8AYL - chains I and C of the 6 polymer chains in the assembly; structure by electron microscopy, 3.20 A resolution.

# Chain I
Protein: Voltage-dependent calcium channel gamma-8 subunit
Organism: Rattus norvegicus
Reference sequence: Q8VHW5 (CCG8_RAT); numbering as in UniProt (aligned over 2-417)
Amino-acid sequence (423 residues; each row starts with the number of its first residue):
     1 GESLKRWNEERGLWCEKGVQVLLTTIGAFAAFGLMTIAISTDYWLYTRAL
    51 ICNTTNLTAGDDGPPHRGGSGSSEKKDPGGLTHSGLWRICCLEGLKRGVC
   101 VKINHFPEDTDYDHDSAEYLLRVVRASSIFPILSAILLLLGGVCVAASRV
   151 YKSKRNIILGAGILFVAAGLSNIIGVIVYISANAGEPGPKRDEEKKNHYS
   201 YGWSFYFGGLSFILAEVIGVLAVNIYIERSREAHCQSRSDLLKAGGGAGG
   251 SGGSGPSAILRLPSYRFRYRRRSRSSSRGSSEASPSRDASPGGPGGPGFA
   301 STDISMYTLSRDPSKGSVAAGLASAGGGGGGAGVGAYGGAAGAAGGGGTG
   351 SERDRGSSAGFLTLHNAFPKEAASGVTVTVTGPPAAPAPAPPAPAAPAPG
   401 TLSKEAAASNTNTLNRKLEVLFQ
Disordered / not traced: 1-15, 54-76, 187-195, 235-423
Differences from the reference sequence: expression tag (1, 418-423)
Disulfide bonds: Cys52-Cys91, Cys90-Cys100
Residues lining bound ligands: OIJ (5-[2-(4-fluorophenyl)-7-(4-oxidanylpiperidin-1-yl)pyrazolo[1,5-c]pyrimidin-3-yl]-1,3-dihydroindol-2-one): Met35, Trp44, Asn172, Val176, Ile180, Tyr201, Phe205, Tyr206, Gly208, Gly209, Leu210
Swiss-Prot annotation at these positions:
  - modified residue (Phosphoserine): Ser251, Ser254
What the authors report for this chain:
  - binding site for OIJ: Asn172, Phe205, Gly209
  - specificity-determining residues: Val176, Gly209 (citing earlier work)
  - binding site for OIJ: Val176 (from molecular simulation)

# Chain C
Protein: Isoform Flip of Glutamate receptor 1
Organism: Rattus norvegicus
Reference sequence: P19490 (GRIA1_RAT), isoform P19490-2; the construct has insertions or renumbered stretches relative to UniProt, so the offset changes along the chain: -25 to -7 = UniProt 1-19; 2-889 = UniProt 20-907
Amino-acid sequence (915 residues; numbered -25 to 889; the number before each row is that of its first residue; numbers below 1 keep their minus sign (Met-25 is residue -25)):
   -25 MPYIFAFFCTGFLGAVVGADYKDDDDKNFPNNIQIGGLFPNQQSQEHAAF
    25 RFALSQLTEPPKLLPQIDIVNISDSFEMTYRFCSQFSKGVYAIFGFYERR
    75 TVNMLTSFCGALHVCFITPSFPVDTSNQFVLQLRPELQEALISIIDHYKW
   125 QTFVYIYDADRGLSVLQRVLDTAAEKNWQVTAVNILTTTEEGYRMLFQDL
   175 EKKKERLVVVDCESERLNAILGQIVKLEKNGIGYHYILANLGFMDIDLNK
   225 FKESGANVTGFQLVNYTDTIPARIMQQWRTSDSRDHTRVDWKRPKYTSAL
   275 TYDGVKVMAEAFQSLRRQRIDISRRGNAGDCLANPAVPWGQGIDIQRALQ
   325 QVRFEGLTGNVQFNEKGRRTNYTLHVIEMKHDGIRKIGYWNEDDKFVPAA
   375 TDAQAGGDNSSVQNRTYIVTTILEDPYVMLKKNANQFEGNDRYEGYCVEL
   425 AAEIAKHVGYSYRLEIVSDGKYGARDPDTKAWNGMVGELVYGRADVAVAP
   475 LTITLVREEVIDFSKPFMSLGISIMIKKPQKSKPGVFSFLDPLAYEIWMC
   525 IVFAYIGVSVVLFLVSRFSPYEWHSEEFEEGRDQTTSDQSNEFGIFNSLW
   575 FSLGAFMQQGCDISPRSLSGRIVGGVWWFFTLIIISSYTANLAAFLTVER
   625 MVSPIESAEDLAKQTEIAYGTLEAGSTKEFFRRSKIAVFEKMWTYMKSAE
   675 PSVFVRTTEEGMIRVRKSKGKYAYLLESTMNEYIEQRKPCDTMKVGGNLD
   725 SKGYGIATPKGSALRGPVNLAVLKLSEQGVLDKLKSKWWYDKGECGSKDS
   775 GSKDKTSALSLSNVAGVFYILIGGLGLAMLVALIEFCYKSRSESKRMKGF
   825 CLIPQQSINEAIRTSTLPRNSGAGASGGGGSGENGRVVSQDFPKSMQSIP
   875 CMSHSSGMPLGATGL
Disordered / not traced: -25 to 387, 548-564, 774-777, 816-889
Differences from the reference sequence: insertion (-6 to 1)
Disulfide bonds: Cys714-Cys769
Residues lining bound ligands:
  - OIJ (5-[2-(4-fluorophenyl)-7-(4-oxidanylpiperidin-1-yl)pyrazolo[1,5-c]pyrimidin-3-yl]-1,3-dihydroindol-2-one): Tyr519, Glu520, Met523, Cys524, Phe527
  - ZK1 ({[7-morpholin-4-yl-2,3-dioxo-6-(trifluoromethyl)-3,4-dihydroquinoxalin-1(2H)-yl]methyl}phosphonic acid): Glu398, Tyr401, Tyr446, Pro474, Leu475, Thr476, Arg481, Leu646, Gly649, Ser650, Thr651, Thr682, Thr703, Met704, Tyr728
Swiss-Prot annotation at these positions:
  - motif: Ala886 to Leu889 (PDZ-binding)
  - binding site (L-glutamate): Pro474, Thr476, Arg481, Ser650, Thr651, Glu701
  - modified residue (Phosphoserine): Ser627, Ser692, Ser831, Ser845
  - lipidation (S-palmitoyl cysteine): Cys585, Cys811
  - glycosylation (N-linked (GlcNAc...) asparagine): Asn45, Asn231, Asn239, Asn345, Asn383, Asn388
What the authors report for this chain:
  - binding site for OIJ: Tyr519, Glu520, Met523, Cys524, Phe527

# How chain I and chain C interact
Residue-residue contacts (16; chain I residue first):
  Ile163(I) - Leu538(C)  hydrophobic
  Val166(I) - Val534(C)  hydrophobic
  Val166(I) - Val535(C)  hydrophobic
  Val166(I) - Leu538(C)  hydrophobic
  Ile173(I) - Cys524(C)  hydrophobic
  Tyr199(I) - Glu520(C)  hydrogen bond
  Tyr201(I) - Glu520(C)
  Phe212(I) - Phe527(C)  hydrophobic
  Glu216(I) - Val534(C)
  Val223(I) - Phe537(C)  hydrophobic
  Val223(I) - Leu538(C)  hydrophobic
  Val223(I) - Arg541(C)
  Asn224(I) - Phe537(C)
  Tyr226(I) - Phe542(C)
  Ile227(I) - Arg541(C)
  Arg231(I) - Trp547(C)
Also at the interface, not in a pair above, chain I (21 interface residues in all): Leu159, Gly162, Val176, Ile177, Ile180, Gly209, Ile213, Val220, Ser230
Also at the interface, not in a pair above, chain C (14 interface residues in all): Ile530, Gly531, Pro544, Ile569

# Overview
21 residues of chain I and 14 residues of chain C are in contact, with 1 hydrogen bond. The hydrogen-bonded
pair is Tyr199(I)-Glu520(C). Compound OIJ is bound between chain I and chain C. From the paper: a binding site
for OIJ at Asn172(I), Phe205(I) and Tyr519(C) among others; specificity determinants Val176(I) and Gly209(I).
Chain I is Voltage-dependent calcium channel gamma-8 subunit and chain C is Isoform Flip of Glutamate receptor
1, both from Rattus norvegicus; the structure, Resting state GluA1/A2 AMPA receptor in complex with TARP gamma
8 and ligand JNJ-61432059, was determined by electron microscopy (same publication as 8AYM, 8AYN and 8AYO).
